Entry 7AH9 (electron microscopy, 3.30 A resolution); this record covers chains 5N and 5O of the 153 polymer chains in the assembly.

[Chain 5N (and 5O)]
Name: Type 3 secretion system secretin
Organism: Salmonella enterica subsp. enterica serovar Typhimurium str. LT2
Notes: chain 5O of this document is another copy of the same molecule, construct and numbering; everything in this record applies to it too
Reference sequence: P35672 (SCTC_SALTY); residue numbers follow UniProt; this construct covers 1-562
Sequence (562 residues; numbered 1 to 562; the number before each row is that of its first residue):
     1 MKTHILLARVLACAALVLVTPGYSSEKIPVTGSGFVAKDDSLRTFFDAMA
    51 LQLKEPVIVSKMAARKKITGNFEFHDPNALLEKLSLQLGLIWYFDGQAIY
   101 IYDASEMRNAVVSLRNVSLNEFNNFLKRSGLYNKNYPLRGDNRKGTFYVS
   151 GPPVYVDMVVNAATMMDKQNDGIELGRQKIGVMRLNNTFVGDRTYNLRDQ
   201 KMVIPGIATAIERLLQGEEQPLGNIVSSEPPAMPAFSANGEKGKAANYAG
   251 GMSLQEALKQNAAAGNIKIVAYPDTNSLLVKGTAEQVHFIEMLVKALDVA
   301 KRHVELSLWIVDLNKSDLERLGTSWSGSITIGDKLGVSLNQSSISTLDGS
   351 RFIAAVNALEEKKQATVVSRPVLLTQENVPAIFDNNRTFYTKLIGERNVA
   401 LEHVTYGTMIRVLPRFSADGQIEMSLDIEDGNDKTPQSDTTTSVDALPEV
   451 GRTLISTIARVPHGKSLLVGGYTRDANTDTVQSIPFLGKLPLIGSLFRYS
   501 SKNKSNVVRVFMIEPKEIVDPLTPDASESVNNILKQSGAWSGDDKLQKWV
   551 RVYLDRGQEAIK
Disordered / not traced: 1-25, 228-258, 558-562 (chain 5O: 1-28, 228-258, 558-562)

[Interface between chain 5N and chain 5O]
Residue-residue contacts (176; chain 5N residue first):
  Ala-50(5N) with Leu-86(5O)
  Leu-51(5N) with Leu-86(5O), hydrophobic
  Val-57(5N) with Ala-104(5O)
  Ile-58(5N) with Ala-104(5O)
  Asp-95(5N) with Arg-139(5O); Tyr-148(5O), hydrogen bond; Ser-150(5O), hydrogen bond
  Gln-97(5N) with Arg-139(5O), hydrogen bond; Ser-150(5O), hydrogen bond
  Tyr-100(5N) with Met-107(5O); Asn-109(5O), hydrogen bond
  Phe-125(5N) with Thr-146(5O)
  Arg-128(5N) with Arg-143(5O)
  Ser-129(5N) with Arg-139(5O); Gly-140(5O)
  Met-158(5N) with Tyr-148(5O), hydrophobic
  Met-165(5N) with Val-111(5O), hydrophobic; Ser-113(5O)
  Gln-169(5N) with Ser-113(5O), hydrogen bond; Leu-114(5O); Arg-115(5O), hydrogen bond
  Gly-176(5N) with Gln-220(5O); Pro-221(5O)
  Arg-177(5N) with Gln-220(5O), hydrogen bond (backbone-side chain); Leu-222(5O), hydrogen bond (side chain-backbone); Lys-259(5O)
  Gln-178(5N) with Glu-218(5O), hydrogen bond; Gln-220(5O), hydrogen bond; Pro-221(5O); Gly-223(5O), hydrogen bond (backbone-backbone); Asn-224(5O)
  Lys-179(5N) with Gly-223(5O); Asn-224(5O); Val-226(5O)
  Ile-180(5N) with Leu-214(5O), hydrophobic; Ile-225(5O); Val-226(5O), hydrogen bond (backbone-backbone)
  Gly-181(5N) with Val-226(5O)
  Val-182(5N) with Val-226(5O), hydrogen bond (backbone-backbone); Ser-227(5O)
  Arg-184(5N) with Glu-377(5O), salt bridge; Phe-416(5O)
  Asn-186(5N) with Arg-415(5O), hydrogen bond (backbone-side chain); Ser-417(5O)
  Asn-187(5N) with Arg-415(5O)
  Thr-188(5N) with Arg-415(5O)
  Phe-189(5N) with Arg-415(5O); Glu-423(5O)
  Arg-193(5N) with Ser-425(5O), hydrogen bond
  Lys-268(5N) with Arg-213(5O); Leu-214(5O)
  Val-270(5N) with Ala-210(5O); Leu-214(5O), hydrophobic
  Tyr-272(5N) with Ile-207(5O)
  Pro-273(5N) with Asn-378(5O)
  Asp-274(5N) with Lys-301(5O), salt bridge; Asn-378(5O), hydrogen bond (backbone-side chain)
  Thr-275(5N) with Leu-297(5O); Asn-378(5O)
  Leu-279(5N) with Leu-214(5O)
  Lys-281(5N) with Leu-214(5O); Glu-218(5O), salt bridge
  Lys-301(5N) with Arg-460(5O), hydrogen bond (backbone-side chain)
  His-303(5N) with Arg-460(5O), hydrogen bond (side chain-backbone)
  Arg-351(5N) with Asp-333(5O), hydrogen bond (side chain-backbone); Lys-334(5O), hydrogen bond (side chain-backbone)
  Phe-352(5N) with Lys-334(5O), hydrogen bond (backbone-backbone); Leu-335(5O); Gly-336(5O), hydrogen bond (backbone-backbone)
  Ile-353(5N) with Leu-335(5O); Gly-336(5O)
  Ala-354(5N) with Gly-336(5O), hydrogen bond (backbone-backbone); Val-337(5O); Ser-338(5O), hydrogen bond (backbone-backbone)
  Ala-355(5N) with Ser-338(5O)
  Val-356(5N) with Ser-338(5O), hydrogen bond (backbone-backbone); Leu-339(5O); Asn-340(5O), hydrogen bond (backbone-backbone)
  Ala-358(5N) with Asn-340(5O); Ile-484(5O); Pro-485(5O)
  Leu-359(5N) with Ser-483(5O); Pro-485(5O)
  Glu-360(5N) with Gln-482(5O); Ser-483(5O), hydrogen bond (backbone-backbone); Pro-485(5O)
  Glu-361(5N) with Val-481(5O); Gln-482(5O)
  Lys-362(5N) with Thr-480(5O); Val-481(5O), hydrogen bond (backbone-backbone)
  Lys-363(5N) with Asp-479(5O)
  Gln-364(5N) with Thr-478(5O); Asp-479(5O), hydrogen bond (backbone-backbone)
  Ala-365(5N) with Asn-477(5O)
  Thr-366(5N) with Ala-476(5O); Asn-477(5O), hydrogen bond (backbone-backbone)
  Val-367(5N) with Arg-474(5O); Asp-475(5O)
  Val-368(5N) with Arg-474(5O); Asp-475(5O), hydrogen bond (backbone-backbone)
  Ser-369(5N) with Thr-473(5O)
  Arg-370(5N) with Thr-473(5O), hydrogen bond (backbone-backbone)
  Val-372(5N) with Gly-470(5O); Gly-471(5O), hydrogen bond (backbone-backbone)
  Leu-373(5N) with Val-469(5O)
  Leu-374(5N) with Thr-457(5O), hydrogen bond (backbone-side chain); Leu-468(5O); Val-469(5O), hydrogen bond (backbone-backbone)
  Thr-375(5N) with Thr-457(5O)
  Gln-376(5N) with Glu-423(5O), hydrogen bond; Ile-458(5O); Arg-460(5O)
  Ala-381(5N) with Ser-456(5O)
  Ile-382(5N) with Ser-456(5O)
  Asp-384(5N) with Thr-453(5O); Leu-454(5O), hydrogen bond (backbone-backbone)
  Asn-385(5N) with Arg-452(5O); Thr-453(5O), hydrogen bond
  Asn-386(5N) with Gly-451(5O); Arg-452(5O), hydrogen bond
  Arg-387(5N) with Asp-312(5O), salt bridge; Asn-314(5O); Glu-449(5O), hydrogen bond (side chain-backbone); Val-450(5O); Gly-451(5O); Val-507(5O)
  Thr-388(5N) with Glu-449(5O), hydrogen bond (backbone-side chain); Arg-452(5O)
  Phe-389(5N) with Arg-474(5O)
  Tyr-390(5N) with Thr-435(5O); Pro-436(5O); Val-444(5O), hydrophobic
  Lys-392(5N) with Arg-320(5O), hydrogen bond (backbone-side chain); Glu-361(5O), salt bridge; Thr-441(5O); Asp-445(5O), salt bridge
  Leu-393(5N) with Arg-320(5O)
  Ile-394(5N) with Arg-320(5O); Asn-357(5O)
  Glu-396(5N) with Thr-441(5O)
  Val-399(5N) with Thr-441(5O)
  Leu-401(5N) with Ser-438(5O); Thr-441(5O); Val-444(5O), hydrophobic
  His-403(5N) with Pro-436(5O), hydrogen bond (side chain-backbone); Gln-437(5O), hydrogen bond
  Tyr-406(5N) with Arg-474(5O)
  Thr-442(5N) with Gln-482(5O)
  Ser-443(5N) with Arg-320(5O)
  Ala-446(5N) with Thr-478(5O); Asn-503(5O)
  Pro-521(5N) with Lys-465(5O); Ser-466(5O); Leu-467(5O), hydrophobic
  Leu-522(5N) with Ser-466(5O), hydrogen bond (backbone-backbone); Leu-467(5O), hydrophobic; Leu-468(5O)
  Asp-525(5N) with Ser-466(5O); Glu-514(5O)
  Ala-526(5N) with Ser-466(5O); Met-512(5O), hydrophobic
  Val-530(5N) with Trp-309(5O), hydrophobic
  Leu-534(5N) with Val-368(5O), hydrophobic
  Lys-545(5N) with Gln-536(5O), hydrogen bond (backbone-side chain)
  Leu-546(5N) with Ile-533(5O); Gln-536(5O); Ser-537(5O)
  Trp-549(5N) with Asn-532(5O); Ile-533(5O), hydrophobic; Gln-536(5O), hydrogen bond
  Tyr-553(5N) with Leu-522(5O), hydrophobic; Pro-524(5O), hydrogen bond (side chain-backbone); Ser-529(5O), hydrogen bond
  Leu-554(5N) with Arg-370(5O)
  Asp-555(5N) with Arg-370(5O), salt bridge
  Arg-556(5N) with Thr-523(5O), hydrogen bond (side chain-backbone)
Also at the interface, not in a pair above, chain 5N (114 interface residues in all): Asp-47, Glu-55, Ala-98, Leu-131, Ala-162, Met-166, Gly-172, Leu-185, Asn-276, Arg-320, Leu-321, Ser-350, Asn-357, Pro-371, Val-379, Phe-383, Ala-400, Thr-405, Ile-533, Ser-537, Val-550
Also at the interface, not in a pair above, chain 5O (130 interface residues in all): Gln-87, Gly-89, Asn-135, Tyr-136, Asp-141, Thr-188, Ile-204, Pro-205, Gln-216, Gln-260, Leu-293, Val-299, Arg-302, Val-311, Leu-313, Gln-341, Leu-359, Thr-366, Val-372, Leu-413, Lys-434, Asp-439, Thr-440, Ile-455, Ala-459, Tyr-472, Asp-525, Ala-526

[Summary]
The interface between chain 5N and chain 5O involves 114 residues on one side and 130 on the other, with 51
hydrogen bonds and 7 salt bridges. Among the polar pairs are Arg-184(5N)/Glu-377(5O), Asp-274(5N)/Lys-301(5O)
and Lys-281(5N)/Glu-218(5O).
Both chains are Type 3 secretion system secretin (Salmonella enterica subsp. enterica serovar Typhimurium str.
LT2). Entry 7AH9 (Substrate-engaged type 3 secretion system needle complex from Salmonella enterica
typhimurium - SpaR state 1) was determined by electron microscopy together with 7AGX and 7AHI from the same
study.
